Entry 2DVB (X-ray diffraction, 2.25 A resolution); this record covers chains A and B of the 4 polymer chains in the assembly.

== Chain A (and B) ==
Protein: Galactose-binding lectin
Source organism: Arachis hypogaea
Notes: chain B of this document is another copy of the same molecule, construct and numbering; everything in this record applies to it too
Reference sequence: P02872 (LECG_ARAHY); residues 1-236 here correspond to UniProt positions 24-259 (UniProt number = residue number + 23)
Amino-acid sequence (236 residues; each row starts with the number of its first residue):
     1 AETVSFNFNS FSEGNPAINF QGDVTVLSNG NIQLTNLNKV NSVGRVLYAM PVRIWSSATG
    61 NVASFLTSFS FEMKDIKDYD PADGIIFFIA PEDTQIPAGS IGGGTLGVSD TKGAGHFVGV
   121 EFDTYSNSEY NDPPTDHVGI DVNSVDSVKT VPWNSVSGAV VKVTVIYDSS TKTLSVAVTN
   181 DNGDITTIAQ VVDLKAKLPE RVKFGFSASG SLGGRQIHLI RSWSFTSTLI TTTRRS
Not modelled in the structure: 233-236
Curated features (UniProtKB/Swiss-Prot):
  - binding site (Mn(2+)): Glu-121, Asp-123, Asp-132, His-137
  - binding site (Ca(2+)): Asp-123, Tyr-125, Asn-127, Asp-132
Metal / ion sites: Mn2+: Glu-121, Asp-123, Asp-132, His-137; Ca2+: Asp-123, Tyr-125, Asn-127, Asp-132

== How chain A and chain B interact ==
Residue-residue contacts - 21 pairs, chain A then chain B:
  Glu-2(A) / Ser-12(B)  hydrogen bond
  Glu-2(A) / Asn-15(B)
  Ser-5(A) / Ser-5(B)
  Ser-12(A) / Glu-2(B)  hydrogen bond
  Ser-12(A) / Arg-53(B)
  Gly-14(A) / Arg-53(B)
  Asn-15(A) / Glu-2(B)  hydrogen bond (backbone-side chain)
  Pro-16(A) / Glu-2(B)
  Pro-16(A) / Met-50(B)
  Pro-16(A) / Pro-51(B)
  Pro-16(A) / Arg-201(B)
  Ala-17(A) / Met-50(B)
  Met-50(A) / Ala-17(B)  hydrophobic
  Met-50(A) / Tyr-48(B)
  Met-50(A) / Met-50(B)  hydrophobic
  Pro-51(A) / Pro-16(B)
  Arg-53(A) / Ser-12(B)
  Arg-53(A) / Glu-13(B)  hydrogen bond (side chain-backbone)
  Arg-53(A) / Pro-16(B)
  Arg-201(A) / Pro-16(B)
  Thr-232(A) / Ser-28(B)
Interface residues without a listed pair, chain A (17 interface residues in all): Ala-1, Ser-10, Tyr-48, Val-52, Thr-231
Interface residues without a listed pair, chain B (16 interface residues in all): Ala-1, Ser-10, Gly-14

== Summary ==
The interface between chain A and chain B involves 17 residues on one side and 16 on the other, with 4
hydrogen bonds. Polar pairs include Glu-2(A)/Ser-12(B), Asn-15(A)/Glu-2(B) and Arg-53(A)/Glu-13(B). Curated
annotation (UniProt) lists 4 Mn2+-binding residues and 4 Ca2+-binding residues on chain A.
Both chains are Galactose-binding lectin (Arachis hypogaea). Entry 2DVB (Crystal structure of peanut lectin
GAl-beta-1,6-GalNAc complex) was determined by X-ray diffraction together with 2DV9, 2DVA, 2DVD, 2DVF and 2DVG
from the same study.
